9ILY - chains D and C of the 6 polymer chains in the assembly; structure by electron microscopy, 3.33 A resolution.

# Chain D (and C)
Protein: Primase D5
Organism: Monkeypox virus
Notes: chain C of this document is another copy of the same molecule, construct and numbering; everything in this record applies to it too
UniProtKB: Q5IXS3 (Q5IXS3_MONPV); numbering as in UniProt (aligned over 1-785)
Chain sequence (785 residues; each row starts with the number of its first residue):
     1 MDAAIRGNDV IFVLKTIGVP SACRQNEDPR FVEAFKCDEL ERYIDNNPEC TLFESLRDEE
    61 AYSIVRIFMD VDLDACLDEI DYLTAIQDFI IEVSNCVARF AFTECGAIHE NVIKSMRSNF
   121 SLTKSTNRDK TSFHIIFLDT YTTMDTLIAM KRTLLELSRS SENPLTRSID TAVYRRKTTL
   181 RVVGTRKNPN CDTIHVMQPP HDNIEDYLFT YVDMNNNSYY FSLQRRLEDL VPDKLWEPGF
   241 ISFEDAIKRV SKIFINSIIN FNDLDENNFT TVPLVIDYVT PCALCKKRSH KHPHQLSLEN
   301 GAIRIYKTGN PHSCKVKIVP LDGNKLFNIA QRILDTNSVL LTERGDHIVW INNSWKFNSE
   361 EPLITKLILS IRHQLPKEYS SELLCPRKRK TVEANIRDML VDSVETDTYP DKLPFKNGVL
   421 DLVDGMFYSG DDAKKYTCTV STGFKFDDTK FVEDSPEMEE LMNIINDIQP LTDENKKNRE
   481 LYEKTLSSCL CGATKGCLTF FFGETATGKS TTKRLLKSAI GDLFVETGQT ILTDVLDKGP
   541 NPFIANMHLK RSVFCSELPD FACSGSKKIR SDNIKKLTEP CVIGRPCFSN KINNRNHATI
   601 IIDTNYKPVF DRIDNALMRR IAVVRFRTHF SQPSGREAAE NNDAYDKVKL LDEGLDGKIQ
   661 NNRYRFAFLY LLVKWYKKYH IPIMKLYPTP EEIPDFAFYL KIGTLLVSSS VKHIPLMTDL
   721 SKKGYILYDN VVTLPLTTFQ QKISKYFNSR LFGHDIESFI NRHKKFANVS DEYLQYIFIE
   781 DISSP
Not modelled in the structure: 1-322, 583-594, 630-654, 783-785 (chain C: 1-322, 583-594, 601-606, 630-654, 783-785)
Cystine bridges: Cys-489/Cys-491

# Chain D / chain C interface
Residue-residue contacts (21; chain D residue first):
  Asn-324(D) / Leu-384(C)
  Phe-327(D) / Leu-384(C)  hydrophobic
  Thr-391(D) / Pro-386(C)
  Asn-395(D) / Leu-384(C)
  Asn-395(D) / Arg-389(C)  hydrogen bond
  Arg-397(D) / Lys-366(C)
  Asp-398(D) / Thr-365(C)  hydrogen bond
  Asp-398(D) / Lys-366(C)
  Asp-398(D) / Leu-369(C)
  Asp-398(D) / Arg-389(C)  salt bridge
  Met-399(D) / Leu-369(C)  hydrophobic
  Leu-400(D) / Lys-366(C)  hydrogen bond (backbone-side chain)
  Val-401(D) / Ile-351(C)  hydrophobic
  Val-401(D) / Asn-352(C)
  Asn-615(D) / Ala-506(C)
  Ser-708(D) / Arg-627(C)  hydrogen bond (backbone-side chain)
  Ser-709(D) / Arg-627(C)  hydrogen bond (backbone-side chain)
  Ser-710(D) / Arg-627(C)
  Ser-710(D) / His-629(C)  hydrogen bond
  Lys-765(D) / Cys-563(C)  hydrogen bond
  Asn-768(D) / Arg-750(C)
Also at the interface, not in a pair above, chain D (17 interface residues in all): Glu-579, Val-711
Also at the interface, not in a pair above, chain C (17 interface residues in all): Arg-372, Arg-514, Thr-628, Leu-751

# Overview
The chain D/chain C interface involves 17 residues from each chain, with 7 hydrogen bonds and 1 salt bridge.
Polar contacts include Asp-398(D)/Arg-389(C), Asn-395(D)/Arg-389(C) and Asp-398(D)/Thr-365(C).
Both chains are Primase D5 (Monkeypox virus). Entry 9ILY (The Cryo-EM structure of MPXV E5 in the apo state)
was determined by electron microscopy, deposited together with 9ILZ, 9IM0, 9IM1, 9IM2 and 9IM3.
